PDB entry 8FBN | X-ray diffraction, 3.04 A resolution | chains A and D of the 3 polymer chains in the assembly

# Chain A (and D)
Name: KWOCA_73
Source organism: synthetic construct
Notes: chain D of this document is another copy of the same molecule, construct and numbering; everything in this record applies to it too
Sequence (226 residues; row label = number of the first residue in the row):
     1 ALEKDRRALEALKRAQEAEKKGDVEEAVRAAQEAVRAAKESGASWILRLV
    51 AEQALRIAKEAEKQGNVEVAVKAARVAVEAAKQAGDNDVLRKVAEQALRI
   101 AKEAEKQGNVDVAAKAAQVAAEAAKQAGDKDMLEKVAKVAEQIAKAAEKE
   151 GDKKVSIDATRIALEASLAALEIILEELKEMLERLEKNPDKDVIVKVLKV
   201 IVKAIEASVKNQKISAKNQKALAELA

# Chain A / chain D interface
Contacting residue pairs (28):
  K154(A) - A223(D)
  I157(A) - A223(D)  hydrophobic
  L164(A) - A216(D)  hydrophobic
  L164(A) - Q219(D)
  L168(A) - K213(D)
  L171(A) - V209(D)  hydrophobic
  L171(A) - Q212(D)
  E172(A) - K213(D)  salt bridge
  L175(A) - E206(D)
  L175(A) - V209(D)  hydrophobic
  L178(A) - I205(D)  hydrophobic
  K179(A) - E206(D)  salt bridge
  L182(A) - V202(D)  hydrophobic
  L185(A) - L198(D)  hydrophobic
  E186(A) - K199(D)
  P189(A) - K191(D)  hydrogen bond (backbone-side chain)
  L198(A) - L198(D)  hydrophobic
  I201(A) - L198(D)  hydrophobic
  I201(A) - I201(D)  hydrophobic
  I201(A) - I205(D)  hydrophobic
  S208(A) - Q212(D)  hydrogen bond
  N211(A) - Q212(D)
  Q212(A) - Q212(D)
  S215(A) - Q219(D)  hydrogen bond
  N218(A) - Q219(D)
  Q219(A) - Q219(D)
  L222(A) - L222(D)
  L222(A) - A223(D)  hydrophobic
Other interface residues (no listed pair), chain A (26 interface residues in all): R161, I194, V197, I205
Other interface residues (no listed pair), chain D (18 interface residues in all): I194, V195, S208, K220

# Overview
26 residues of chain A and 18 residues of chain D are in contact; the contacts include 3 hydrogen bonds and 2
salt bridges. Polar contacts include E172(A)-K213(D), K179(A)-E206(D) and P189(A)-K191(D).
Both chains are KWOCA_73 (synthetic construct). Entry 8FBN (Improving the secretion of designed protein
assemblies through negative design of cryptic transmembrane domains) was determined by X-ray diffraction (same
publication as 8FBI, 8FBJ and 8FBK).
